2Y76 - chain A; structure by X-ray diffraction, 2.50 A resolution.

# Chain A
Molecule: 3-dehydroquinate dehydratase
From: Mycobacterium tuberculosis
Notes: EC 4.2.1.10
UniProtKB: P0A4Z6 (AROQ_MYCTU); residues 1-146 here correspond to UniProt positions 2-147 (UniProt number = residue number + 1)
Amino-acid sequence (146 residues; row label = number of the first residue in the row):
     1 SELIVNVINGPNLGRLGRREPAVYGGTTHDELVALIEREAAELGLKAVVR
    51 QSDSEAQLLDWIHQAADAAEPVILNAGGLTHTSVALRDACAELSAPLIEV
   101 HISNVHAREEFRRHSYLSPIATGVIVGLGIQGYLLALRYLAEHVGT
Not modelled in the structure: 1, 19-24, 144-146
Residues lining bound ligands: CB7 ((1R,4S,5R)-3-(BENZO[b]THIOPHEN-5-YL)METHOXY-2-(BENZO[b]THIOPHEN-5-YL)METHYL-1,4,5-TRIHYDROXYCYCLOHEX-2-ENE-1-CARBOXYLATE): Pro11, Asn12, Leu13, Arg15, Leu16, Asn75, Gly77, Gly78, His81, Val84, Asp88, Ala91, Glu92, His101, Ile102, Ser103, Val105, Arg108, Arg112

# Overview
Bound to chain A: compound CB7.
Chain A is 3-dehydroquinate dehydratase (Mycobacterium tuberculosis); the structure, Structure of
Mycobacterium tuberculosis type II dehydroquinase complexed with
(1R,4S,5R)-3-(benzo(b)thiophen-5-ylmethoxy)-2-(benzo(b)
thiophen-5-ylmethyl)-1,4,5-trihydroxycyclohex-2-enecarboxylate, was determined by X-ray diffraction together
with 2Y77 from the same study.
